PDB entry 6C23 | electron microscopy, 3.90 A resolution | chains K and C of the 12 polymer chains in the assembly

[Chain K (and C)]
Molecule: Histone-lysine N-methyltransferase EZH2
Source organism: Homo sapiens
Notes: EC 2.1.1.43; chain C of this document is another copy of the same molecule, construct and numbering; everything in this record applies to it too
Reference sequence: Q15910 (EZH2_HUMAN); residue numbers follow UniProt; this construct covers 1-746
Amino-acid sequence (746 residues; row label = number of the first residue in the row):
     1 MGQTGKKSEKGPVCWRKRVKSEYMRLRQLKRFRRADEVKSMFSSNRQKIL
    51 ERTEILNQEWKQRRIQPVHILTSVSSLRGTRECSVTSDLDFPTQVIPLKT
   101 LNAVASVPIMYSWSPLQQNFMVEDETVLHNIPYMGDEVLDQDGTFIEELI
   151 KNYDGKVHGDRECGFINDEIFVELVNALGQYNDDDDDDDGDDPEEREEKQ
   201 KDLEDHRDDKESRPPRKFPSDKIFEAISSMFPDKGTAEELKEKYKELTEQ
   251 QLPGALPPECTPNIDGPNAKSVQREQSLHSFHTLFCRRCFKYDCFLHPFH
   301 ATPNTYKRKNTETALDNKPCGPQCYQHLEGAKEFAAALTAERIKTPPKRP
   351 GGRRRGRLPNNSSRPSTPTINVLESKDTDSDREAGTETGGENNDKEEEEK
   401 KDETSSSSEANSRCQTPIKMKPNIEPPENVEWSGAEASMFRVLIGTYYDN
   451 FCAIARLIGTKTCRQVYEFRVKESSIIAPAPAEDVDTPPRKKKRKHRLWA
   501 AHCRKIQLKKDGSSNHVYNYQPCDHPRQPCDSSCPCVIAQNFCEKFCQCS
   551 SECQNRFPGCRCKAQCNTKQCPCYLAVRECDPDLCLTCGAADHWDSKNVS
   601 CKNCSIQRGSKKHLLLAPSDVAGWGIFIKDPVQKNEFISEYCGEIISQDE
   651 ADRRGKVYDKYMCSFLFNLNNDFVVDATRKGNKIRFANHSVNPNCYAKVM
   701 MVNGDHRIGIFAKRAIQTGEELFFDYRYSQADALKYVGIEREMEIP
Not modelled in the structure: 1-258, 307-422, 478-513, 736-746 (chain C: 1-16, 182-219, 248-746)
Swiss-Prot annotation at these positions:
  - region: Lys39 to Val68 (Interaction with EED)
  - modified residue: Ser21 (Phosphoserine), Ser76 (Phosphoserine), Thr339 (Phosphothreonine), Thr345 (Phosphothreonine), Ser363 (Phosphoserine), Ser366 (Phosphoserine), Thr367 (Phosphothreonine), Thr487 (Phosphothreonine)
  - glycosylation: Ser75 (O-linked (GlcNAc) serine)
  - cross-link: Lys634 (Glycyl lysine isopeptide (Lys-Gly) (interchain with G-Cter in SUMO2))
  - natural variant: Pro132 (P132S: In WVS), Tyr133 (Y133C: In WVS), Met134 (M134T: In WVS), Tyr153 (deletion: In WVS), Lys156 (K156E: In WVS), Asp185 (D185H: Decreased histone methyltransferase activity), His279 (H279R: In WVS), Cys571 (C571W: Found in a patient with myelodysplastic syndrome and myelodysplastic-myeloproliferative neoplasms), Val621 (V621M: In WVS; uncertain significance), Tyr641 (Y641C: In a patient with diffuse large B-cell lymphoma; Y641F: Found in a patient with follicular lymphoma; Y641H: Found in patients with follicular lymphoma ...), Tyr658 (Y658N: In WVS), Ala677 (A677G: Found in a patient with B-cell lymphoma; A677T: In WVS), 8 further natural variant entries in UniProt
  - mutagenesis: Ser21 (S21A: Enhances methyltransferase activity towards 'Lys-27' of histone H3 and abrogates phosphorylation by PKB/AKT1 ...), Ser75 (S75A: Reduced protein stability), Thr345 (T345A: Impaired CDK1- and CDK-2 mediated phosphorylation and subsequent gene silencing. Altered EZH2-mediated cell proliferation and migration), Cys588 (C588Y: Strongly impairs methyltransferase activity towards 'Lys-27' of histone H3), Phe667 (F667I: Strongly decreases histone methyltransferase activity), His689 (H689A: Abrogates methyltransferase activity)
Cystine bridges: Cys289-Cys294, Cys523-Cys547, Cys530-Cys553
Covalently attached groups: covalent link Leu443-Tyr447

[Interface between chain K and chain C]
Contacting residue pairs - 42 pairs, chain K then chain C:
  Phe295(K) - Phe120(C)  hydrophobic
  Phe295(K) - Met121(C)
  Leu296(K) - Asn119(C)
  Leu296(K) - Met121(C)  hydrophobic
  Pro298(K) - Met121(C)
  Lys611(K) - Gln117(C)
  Gly623(K) - Pro108(C)
  Trp624(K) - Val107(C)  hydrophobic
  Trp624(K) - Pro108(C)
  Trp624(K) - Ile109(C)  hydrogen bond (side chain-backbone)
  Glu640(K) - Gln117(C)
  Cys642(K) - Leu116(C)  hydrophobic
  Cys642(K) - Gln117(C)  hydrogen bond (side chain-backbone)
  Cys642(K) - Gln118(C)
  Cys642(K) - Asn119(C)
  Gly643(K) - Asn119(C)  hydrogen bond (backbone-side chain)
  Gly643(K) - Phe120(C)  hydrogen bond (backbone-backbone)
  Glu644(K) - Phe120(C)
  Glu644(K) - Val122(C)
  Ile645(K) - Asn119(C)
  Ile645(K) - Phe120(C)  hydrogen bond (backbone-backbone)
  Ile645(K) - Met121(C)  hydrophobic
  Ile645(K) - Val122(C)
  Ile646(K) - Val122(C)
  Glu650(K) - Asp124(C)
  Glu650(K) - Glu125(C)
  Arg653(K) - Asn152(C)
  Arg654(K) - Asp124(C)
  Tyr661(K) - Tyr111(C)
  Tyr661(K) - Tyr133(C)  hydrogen bond
  Arg679(K) - Trp113(C)
  Arg679(K) - Ser114(C)  hydrogen bond (backbone-backbone)
  Lys680(K) - Ser114(C)
  Lys680(K) - Phe120(C)
  Gly681(K) - Trp113(C)
  Gly681(K) - Ser114(C)  hydrogen bond (backbone-backbone)
  Gly681(K) - Pro115(C)
  Gly681(K) - Leu116(C)  hydrogen bond (backbone-backbone)
  Asn682(K) - Leu116(C)
  Arg685(K) - Trp113(C)
  Phe686(K) - Met110(C)  hydrophobic
  Phe686(K) - Trp113(C)  hydrophobic
Also at the interface, not in a pair above, chain K (29 interface residues in all): Pro618, Tyr641, Lys660, Thr678, Lys683, His706, Arg707
Also at the interface, not in a pair above, chain C (22 interface residues in all): Ser112, Met134, Asp142

[Overview]
Chain K and chain C form an interface of 29 and 22 residues respectively, with 9 hydrogen bonds. Polar pairs
include Trp624(K)-Ile109(C), Cys642(K)-Gln117(C) and Gly643(K)-Asn119(C). UniProt lists 6 mutagenesis sites on
chain K.
Both chains are Histone-lysine N-methyltransferase EZH2 (Homo sapiens). Entry 6C23 (Cryo-EM structure of PRC2
bound to cofactors AEBP2 and JARID2 in the Compact Active State) was determined by electron microscopy
together with 6C24 from the same study.
